PDB entry 6CR4 | X-ray diffraction, 1.80 A resolution | chains T and A of the 4 polymer chains in the assembly

Chain T:
Molecule: Template Strand
Sequence (16 nucleotides; numbered 1 to 16; the number before each row is that of its first residue):
     1 CCGACTGCGCATCAGC

Chain A:
Name: DNA polymerase beta
From: Homo sapiens
Notes: EC 2.7.7.7, 4.2.99.-
UniProtKB: P06746 (DPOLB_HUMAN); numbering as in UniProt (aligned over 1-335)
Amino-acid sequence (335 residues; each row starts with the number of its first residue):
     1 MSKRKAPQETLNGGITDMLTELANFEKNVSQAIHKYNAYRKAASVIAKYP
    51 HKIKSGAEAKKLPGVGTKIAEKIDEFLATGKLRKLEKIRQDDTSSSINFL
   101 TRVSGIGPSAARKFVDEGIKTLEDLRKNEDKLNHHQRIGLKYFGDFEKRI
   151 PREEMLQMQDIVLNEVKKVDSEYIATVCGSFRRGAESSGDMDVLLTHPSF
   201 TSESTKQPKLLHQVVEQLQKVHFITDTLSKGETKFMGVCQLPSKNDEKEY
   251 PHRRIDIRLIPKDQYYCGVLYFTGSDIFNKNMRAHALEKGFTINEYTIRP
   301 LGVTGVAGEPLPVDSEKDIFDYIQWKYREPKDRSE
Unresolved in the structure: 1-9
Curated features (UniProtKB/Swiss-Prot):
  - region: Arg-183 to Asp-192 (DNA-binding)
  - active site: Lys-72 (Nucleophile)
  - binding site (K(+)): Lys-60, Leu-62, Val-65, Thr-101, Val-103, Ile-106
  - binding site (Na(+)): Lys-60, Leu-62, Val-65, Thr-101, Val-103, Ile-106
  - binding site (dATP): Arg-149, Ser-180, Arg-183, Gly-189, Asp-190
  - binding site (dCTP): Arg-149, Ser-180, Arg-183, Gly-189, Asp-190
  - binding site (dGTP): Arg-149, Ser-180, Arg-183, Gly-189, Asp-190, Asp-192
  - binding site (dTTP): Arg-149, Ser-180, Arg-183, Gly-189, Asp-190
  - binding site (Mg(2+)): Asp-190, Asp-192, Asp-256
  - modified residue: Lys-72 (N6-acetyllysine), Arg-83 (Omega-N-methylarginine), Arg-152 (Omega-N-methylarginine)
  - cross-link (Glycyl lysine isopeptide (Lys-Gly)): Lys-41 (interchain with G-Cter in ubiquitin), Lys-61 (interchain with G-Cter in ubiquitin), Lys-81 (interchain with G-Cter in ubiquitin)
  - natural variant: Leu-22 (L22P: Found in a gastric cancer sample; uncertain significance), Tyr-39 (Y39C: Found in a gastric cancer sample; uncertain significance), Gly-118 (G118V: Decreased DNA-directed DNA polymerase activity), Arg-137 (R137Q: Decreased function in base-excision repair), Arg-149 (R149I: Decreased DNA-directed DNA polymerase activity), Asp-160 (D160N: Found in a gastric cancer sample; uncertain significance), Cys-239 (C239R: Found in a gastric cancer sample; uncertain significance), Lys-289 (K289M: Found in a colon cancer sample; uncertain significance), Asn-294 (N294D: Found in a gastric cancer sample; uncertain significance), Glu-295 (E295K: Found in a gastric cancer sample; uncertain significance)
  - mutagenesis: Phe-25 (F25W: No effect on 5'-dRP lyase activity. Decreased ssDNA binding), His-34 (H34G: Decreased 5'-dRP lyase activity. Decreased ssDNA binding), Lys-35 (K35A: Decreased 5'-dRP lyase activity. Decreased ssDNA binding. Loss of 5'-dRP lyase activity; when associated with A-68 and A-72. Decreased ssDNA binding; when associated with A-68 and A-72 ...), Tyr-39 (Y39F: No effect on 5'-dRP lyase activity; Y39Q: Abolishes DNA polymerase and 5'-dRP lyase activity), Lys-41 (K41R: Abolishes ubiquitination; when associated with R-61 and R-81), Lys-60 (K60A: Decreased 5'-dRP lyase activity. Decreased ssDNA binding), Lys-61 (K61R: Abolishes ubiquitination; when associated with R-41 and R-81), Lys-68 (K68A: No effect on 5'-dRP lyase activity. Decreased ssDNA binding. Loss of 5'-dRP lyase activity; when associated with A-35 and A-72. Decreased ssDNA binding; when associated with A-35 and A-72 ...), Glu-71 (E71Q: No effect on 5'-dRP lyase activity. No effect on structure shown by circular dichroism. No effect on ssDNA binding), Lys-72 (K72A: Severely reduced 5'-dRP lyase activity. Does not affect ssDNA binding. Loss of 5'-dRP lyase activity; when associated with A-35 and A-68. Decreased ssDNA binding ...), Glu-75 (E75A: Slightly decreased 5'-dRP lyase activity. Decreased ssDNA binding. No effect on structure shown by circular dichroism), Lys-81 (K81R: Abolishes ubiquitination; when associated with R-41 and R-61), 5 further mutagenesis entries in UniProt
Metal / ion sites: Na+ site 1: Lys-60, Leu-62, Val-65 (shared with 1 residue of chain D); Na+ site 2: Thr-101, Val-103, Ile-106 (shared with 1 residue of chain P); Na+ site 3: Asp-190, Asp-192, Asp-256 (together with 2'-deoxyadenosine 5'-triphosphate); Mg2+: Asp-190, Asp-192 (together with 2'-deoxyadenosine 5'-triphosphate)
Ligand contacts: 2'-deoxyadenosine 5'-triphosphate (DTP): Arg-149, Gly-179, Ser-180, Arg-183, Ser-188, Gly-189, Asp-190, Asp-192, Tyr-271, Phe-272, Thr-273, Gly-274, Ser-275, Asp-276, Asn-279, Arg-283
Reported in the primary citation:
  - binding site for 2'-deoxyadenosine 5'-triphosphate: Arg-149, Ser-180, Arg-183, Gly-189, Asn-279
  - contacts within the chain: Arg-182/Glu-316, Arg-254/Asp-256
  - binding site for Primer Strand: Arg-254, Tyr-271
  - Mg2+ coordination: Asp-190, Asp-192
  - binding site for Template Strand (chain T): Arg-283

Chain T / chain A interface:
Pairs across the interface - 27 pairs, chain T then chain A:
  DC5(T) / His-34(A)  stacking on the base
  DT6(T) / Asn-37(A)  base contact
  DT6(T) / Lys-280(A)  salt bridge to the phosphate
  DT6(T) / Arg-283(A)  hydrogen bond to the base
  DT6(T) / Ala-284(A)  sugar contact
  DT6(T) / Leu-287(A)  phosphate contact
  DG7(T) / Tyr-271(A)  base contact
  DG7(T) / Arg-283(A)  hydrogen bond to the sugar
  DG7(T) / Leu-287(A)  phosphate contact
  DG7(T) / Thr-292(A)  hydrogen bond to the phosphate
  DG7(T) / Ile-293(A)  sugar contact
  DG7(T) / Asn-294(A)  phosphate contact
  DC8(T) / Asn-294(A)  hydrogen bond to the phosphate
  DC8(T) / Glu-295(A)  sugar contact
  DG9(T) / Thr-233(A)  hydrogen bond to the phosphate
  DG9(T) / Lys-234(A)  hydrogen bond to the base
  DG9(T) / Arg-258(A)  sugar contact
  DG9(T) / Tyr-296(A)  hydrogen bond to the phosphate
  DC10(T) / Ser-229(A)  phosphate contact
  DC10(T) / Lys-230(A)  hydrogen bond to the phosphate
  DC10(T) / Gly-231(A)  phosphate contact
  DC10(T) / Glu-232(A)  hydrogen bond to the phosphate
  DC10(T) / Thr-233(A)  hydrogen bond to the phosphate
  DC10(T) / Lys-234(A)  hydrogen bond to the phosphate
  DA11(T) / Ser-229(A)  sugar contact
  DA11(T) / Lys-230(A)  hydrogen bond to the phosphate
  DT12(T) / Asn-133(A)  phosphate contact
Interface residues without a listed pair, chain A (22 interface residues in all): His-134, Arg-299

In short:
Chain T and chain A form an interface of 8 and 22 residues respectively; the contacts include 12 hydrogen
bonds, 1 salt bridge and 1 aromatic stacking contact. Polar contacts include DT6(T)/Arg-283(A),
DG9(T)/Lys-234(A) and DG7(T)/Arg-283(A). The paper reports a binding site for 2'-deoxyadenosine
5'-triphosphate at Arg-149(A), Ser-180(A) and Arg-183(A) among others; a binding site for Primer Strand at
Arg-254(A) and Tyr-271(A).
Here chain T is Template Strand and chain A is DNA polymerase beta (Homo sapiens). Entry 6CR4 (Ternary complex
crystal structure of DNA polymerase Beta with a dideoxy terminated primer with dATP) was determined by X-ray
diffraction, deposited together with 6BEL, 6BEM, 6CR3, 6CR5, 6CR6, 6CR7 and 20 further entries.
